4X4H - chains B and E of the 6 polymer chains in the assembly; structure by X-ray diffraction, 2.80 A resolution.

# Chain B
Protein: Regulatory protein
Organism: Enterobacter sp. RFL1396
Reference sequence: Q8GGH0 (Q8GGH0_9ENTR); residue numbers follow UniProt; this construct covers 1-79
Amino-acid sequence (82 residues; row label = number of the first residue in the row; numbers below 1 keep their minus sign (Gly-2 is residue -2)):
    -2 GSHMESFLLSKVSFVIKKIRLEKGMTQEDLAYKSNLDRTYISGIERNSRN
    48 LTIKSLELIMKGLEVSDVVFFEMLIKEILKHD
Not modelled in the structure: -2 to 1, 79
Differences from the reference sequence: expression tag (-2 to 0)

# Chain E
Molecule: 35-nt DNA strand
Sequence (35 nucleotides; each row starts with the number of its first residue):
     1 ATGTGACTTATAGTCCGTGTGATTATAGTCAACAT

# Interface between chain B and chain E
Pairs across the interface (17; chain B residue first):
  Asn32(B) with DT14(E), phosphate contact
  Leu33(B) with DT14(E), phosphate contact
  Asp34(B) with DT14(E), sugar contact; DC15(E), base contact
  Arg35(B) with DG17(E), base contact
  Thr36(B) with DC15(E), base contact; DC16(E), base contact; DG17(E), base contact
  Tyr37(B) with DA12(E), sugar contact; DG13(E), hydrogen bond to the phosphate; DT14(E), base contact
  Arg46(B) with DA12(E), salt bridge to the phosphate
  Asn47(B) with DA12(E), hydrogen bond to the phosphate; DG13(E), phosphate contact
  Leu48(B) with DG13(E), phosphate contact
  Thr49(B) with DG13(E), hydrogen bond to the phosphate
  Ser52(B) with DG13(E), hydrogen bond to the phosphate

# Summary
The interface between chain B and chain E involves 11 residues on one side and 6 on the other; the contacts
include 4 hydrogen bonds and 1 salt bridge. Polar pairs include Tyr37(B)-DG13(E), Asn47(B)-DA12(E) and
Thr49(B)-DG13(E).
Here chain B is Regulatory protein (Enterobacter sp. RFL1396) and chain E is a 35-nt DNA strand. Entry 4X4H
(RADIATION DAMAGE TO THE NUCLEOPROTEIN COMPLEX C.Esp1396I: DOSE (DWD) 35.7 MGy) was determined by X-ray
diffraction (same publication as 4X4B, 4X4C, 4X4D, 4X4E, 4X4F, 4X4G and 4X4I).
